1LYJ - chain A; structure by X-ray diffraction, 1.80 A resolution.

Chain A:
Molecule: T4 lysozyme
From: Enterobacteria phage T4
UniProtKB: P00720 (LYCV_BPT4); residues 1-164 here = UniProt positions 1-164
Amino-acid sequence (164 residues; numbered 1 to 164; the number before each row is that of its first residue):
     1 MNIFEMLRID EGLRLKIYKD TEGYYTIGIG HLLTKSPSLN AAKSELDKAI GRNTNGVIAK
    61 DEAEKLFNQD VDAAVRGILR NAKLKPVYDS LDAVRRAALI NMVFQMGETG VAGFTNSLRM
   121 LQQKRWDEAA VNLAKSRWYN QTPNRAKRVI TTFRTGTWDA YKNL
Disordered / not traced: 163-164
Differences from the reference sequence: conflict Thr-54 (Cys in P00720), Ala-59 (Thr in P00720), Ala-97 (Cys in P00720)
Swiss-Prot annotation at these positions:
  - active site (Proton donor/acceptor): Glu-11, Asp-20
  - binding site (substrate): Leu-32, Phe-104, Ser-117, Asn-132
  - mutagenesis: Glu-11 (E11A/F/H/M/N: Complete loss of enzymatic activity; E11N: Loss of 84% of enzymatic activity; E11Q: Complete loss of activity), Asp-20 (D20A/N/S/T: Complete loss of enzymatic activity; D20C: Nearly no effet on specific enzymatic activity; D20E/Q: Loss of 99% of enzymatic activity), Thr-26 (T26E: Complete loss of activity at neutral pH; covalently bound substrate; T26H: Facilitates transglycosylation more effectively than hydrolysis; covalently bound substrate), Gly-30 (G30A: Almost complete loss of enzymatic activity; G30F: Almost complete loss of enzymatic activity. The enzyme is destabilized by 1.5 kcal/mol), Ser-117 (S117F: 10-fold decrease in enzymatic activity; S117I: 500-fold decrease in enzymatic activity; S117V: 50-fold decrease in enzymatic activity), Asn-132 (N132I: 5-fold decrease in enzymatic activity; N132M/F: 2-fold decrease in enzymatic activity)

Summary:
Curated annotation (UniProt) lists active-site residues Glu-11 and Asp-20, 4 substrate-binding residues and 6
mutagenesis sites.
Chain A is T4 lysozyme (Enterobacteria phage T4); the structure, Dissection of helix capping in T4 lysozyme by
structural and thermodynamic analysis of six amino acid ..., was determined by X-ray diffraction, deposited
together with 1LYE, 1LYF, 1LYG, 1LYH and 1LYI.
